Entry 8SAN (electron microscopy, 4.60 A resolution (low resolution: residue-level contacts below are approximate; hydrogen-bond / salt-bridge calls are withheld)); this record covers chains I and L of the 12 polymer chains in the assembly.

# Chain I
Protein: CH848.0836.10 gp120
Organism: HIV-1 06TG.HT008
UniProt: A0A1W6IM54 (A0A1W6IM54_9HIV1); the construct lacks a stretch of the UniProt sequence and is renumbered around it, so the offset changes along the chain: 33-139 = UniProt 29-135; 150-188 = UniProt 136-174; 189-309 = UniProt 178-298; 312-321 = UniProt 299-308; 4 more segments
Amino-acid sequence (464 residues; row label = number of the first residue in the row; note: 22 numbers in that range are skipped by the numbering (no residue carries them; nothing is unmodelled there); a row labelled like 188B-188D holds insertion residues (188B, then the next letters in order)):
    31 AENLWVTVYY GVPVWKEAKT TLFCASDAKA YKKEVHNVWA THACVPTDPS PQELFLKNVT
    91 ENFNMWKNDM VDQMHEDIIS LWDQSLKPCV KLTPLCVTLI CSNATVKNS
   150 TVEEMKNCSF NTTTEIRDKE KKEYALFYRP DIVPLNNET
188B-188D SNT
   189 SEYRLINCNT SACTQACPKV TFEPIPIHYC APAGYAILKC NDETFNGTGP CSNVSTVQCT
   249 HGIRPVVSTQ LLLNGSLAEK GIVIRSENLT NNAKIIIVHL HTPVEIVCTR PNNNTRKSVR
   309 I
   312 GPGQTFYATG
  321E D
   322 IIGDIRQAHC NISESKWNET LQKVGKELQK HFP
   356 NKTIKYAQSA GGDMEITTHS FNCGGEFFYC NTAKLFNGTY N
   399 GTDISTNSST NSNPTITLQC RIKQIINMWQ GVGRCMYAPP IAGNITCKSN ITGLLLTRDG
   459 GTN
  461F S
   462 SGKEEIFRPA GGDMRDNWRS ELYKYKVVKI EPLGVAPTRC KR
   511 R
Disordered / not traced: 399-411
Sequence notes: expression tag (31-32); conflict Cys201 (Val190 in A0A1W6IM54), Cys433 (Ala418 in A0A1W6IM54), Lys490 (Glu476 in A0A1W6IM54), Glu492 (Gln478 in A0A1W6IM54), Val496 (Ile482 in A0A1W6IM54), Arg500 (Gly486 in A0A1W6IM54), Cys501 (Ala487 in A0A1W6IM54)
Disulfides: Cys54-Cys74, Cys119-Cys205, Cys126-Cys196, Cys131-Cys157, Cys218-Cys247, Cys228-Cys239, Cys296-Cys331, Cys378-Cys445, Cys385-Cys418
Covalent attachments: N-acetylglucosamine (NAG) linked to Asn197, Asn262; glycan linked to Asn276

# Chain L
Protein: VCR01 variable light chain
Organism: Homo sapiens
Amino-acid sequence (210 residues; numbered 1 to 214; 4 numbers in that range are skipped by the numbering (no residue carries them; nothing is unmodelled there); the number before each row is that of its first residue):
     1 EIVLTQSPGT LSLSPGETAI ISCRTSQYGS LAWYQQRPGQ APRLVIYSGS TRAAGIPDRF
    61 SGSRWGPDYN LTISNLESGD FGVYYCQQY
    94 EFFGQGTKVQ VDIKRTVAAP SVFIFPPSDE QLKSGTASVV CLLNNFYPRE AKVQWKVDNA
   154 LQSGNSQESV TEQDSKDSTY SLSSTLTLSK ADYEKHKVYA CEVTHQGLRS PVTKSFNRGE
   214 C
Disordered / not traced: 106-214
Disulfides: Cys23-Cys86

# Chain I / chain L interface
Residue-residue contacts - 12 pairs, chain I then chain L:
  Thr278(I) with Tyr89(L)
  Asn279(I) with Tyr89(L)
  Asn280(I) with Tyr89(L); Glu94(L)
  Gly458(I) with Glu94(L)
  Gly459(I) with Glu94(L); Phe95(L)
  Thr460(I) with Glu1(L); Phe95(L)
  Asn461(I) with Phe95(L)
  Ser461F(I) with Glu1(L)
  Lys464(I) with Glu1(L)
Other interface residues (no listed pair), chain I (10 interface residues in all): Ala281
Other interface residues (no listed pair), chain L (6 interface residues in all): Ile2, Val3

# In short
The interface between chain I and chain L involves 10 residues on one side and 6 on the other.
Here chain I is CH848.0836.10 gp120 (HIV-1 06TG.HT008) and chain L is VCR01 variable light chain (Homo
sapiens). Entry 8SAN (CryoEM structure of VRC01-CH848.0836.10) was determined by electron microscopy together
with 8SAL, 8SAQ, 8SAR, 8SAS, 8SAT, 8SAU and 9 further entries from the same study.
